Entry 2VWJ (X-ray diffraction, 2.78 A resolution); this record covers chains A and B.

# Chain A
Name: DNA polymerase
From: Thermococcus gorgonarius
Notes: EC 2.7.7.7
UniProt: P56689 (DPOL_THEGO); residues 1-773 here = UniProt positions 1-773
Sequence (773 residues; each row starts with the number of its first residue):
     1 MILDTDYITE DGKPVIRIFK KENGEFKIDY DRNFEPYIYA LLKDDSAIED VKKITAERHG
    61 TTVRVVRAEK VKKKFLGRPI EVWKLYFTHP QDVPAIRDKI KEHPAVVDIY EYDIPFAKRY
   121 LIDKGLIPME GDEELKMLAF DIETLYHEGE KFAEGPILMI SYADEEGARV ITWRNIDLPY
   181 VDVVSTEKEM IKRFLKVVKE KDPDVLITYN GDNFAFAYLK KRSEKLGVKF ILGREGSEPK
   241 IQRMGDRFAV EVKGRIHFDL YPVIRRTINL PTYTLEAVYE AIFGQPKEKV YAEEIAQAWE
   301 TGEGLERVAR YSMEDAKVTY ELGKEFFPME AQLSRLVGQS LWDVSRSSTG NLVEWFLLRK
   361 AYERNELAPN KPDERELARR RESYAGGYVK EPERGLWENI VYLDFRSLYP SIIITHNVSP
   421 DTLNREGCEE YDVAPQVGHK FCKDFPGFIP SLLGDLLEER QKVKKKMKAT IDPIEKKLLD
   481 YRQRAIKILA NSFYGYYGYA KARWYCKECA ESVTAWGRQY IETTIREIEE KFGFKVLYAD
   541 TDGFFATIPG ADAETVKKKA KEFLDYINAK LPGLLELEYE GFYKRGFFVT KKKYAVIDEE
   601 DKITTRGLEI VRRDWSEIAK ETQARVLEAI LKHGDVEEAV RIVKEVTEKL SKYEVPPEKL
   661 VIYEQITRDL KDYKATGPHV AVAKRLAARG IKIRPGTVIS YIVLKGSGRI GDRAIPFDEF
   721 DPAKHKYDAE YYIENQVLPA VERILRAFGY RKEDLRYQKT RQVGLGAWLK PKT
Disordered / not traced: 758-773
Sequence notes: conflict Lys151 (Glu in P56689), Arg174 (Lys in P56689); engineered mutation Ala215 (Asp in P56689)
Ion coordination: K+ site 1: Lys101, His103, Val106; K+ site 2: Asn568, Leu571, Gly573, Leu575; K+ site 3: Arg613, Trp615, Tyr663

# Chain B
Molecule: 26-nt DNA strand
Sequence (26 nucleotides; row label = number of the first residue in the row; numbering starts at 0):
     0 AAUGGAGACA CGGCTTTTGC CGTGTC

# How chain A and chain B interact
Residue-residue contacts - 56 pairs, chain A then chain B:
  Asp6(A) - DA0(B)  sugar contact
  Tyr7(A) - DA0(B)  hydrogen bond to the phosphate
  Tyr7(A) - DU2(B)  hydrogen bond to the phosphate
  Pro36(A) - DU2(B)  base contact
  Tyr37(A) - DU2(B)  hydrogen bond to the base
  Pro90(A) - DU2(B)  sugar contact
  Val93(A) - DU2(B)  sugar contact
  Pro94(A) - DU2(B)  sugar contact
  Arg97(A) - DU2(B)  phosphate contact
  Arg97(A) - DG3(B)  salt bridge to the phosphate
  Glu111(A) - DU2(B)  base contact
  Tyr112(A) - DU2(B)  base contact
  Asp113(A) - DU2(B)  hydrogen bond to the base
  Asp113(A) - DG3(B)  phosphate contact
  Ile114(A) - DU2(B)  hydrogen bond to the base
  Pro115(A) - DA1(B)  sugar contact
  Pro115(A) - DU2(B)  phosphate contact
  Phe116(A) - DU2(B)  hydrogen bond to the phosphate
  Arg119(A) - DU2(B)  base contact
  Lys240(A) - DA0(B)  sugar contact
  Lys240(A) - DA1(B)  salt bridge to the phosphate
  Gln242(A) - DA1(B)  phosphate contact
  Arg243(A) - DG3(B)  base contact
  Arg265(A) - DG6(B)  base contact
  Arg265(A) - DC25(B)  hydrogen bond to the base
  Leu270(A) - DC25(B)  phosphate contact
  Pro271(A) - DC25(B)  phosphate contact
  Thr272(A) - DC25(B)  phosphate contact
  Tyr273(A) - DC25(B)  phosphate contact
  Lys371(A) - DG4(B)  salt bridge to the phosphate
  Arg612(A) - DC10(B)  phosphate contact
  Arg612(A) - DG11(B)  salt bridge to the phosphate
  Arg613(A) - DA9(B)  base contact
  Arg613(A) - DC10(B)  base contact
  Arg613(A) - DT22(B)  hydrogen bond to the base
  Arg613(A) - DG23(B)  hydrogen bond to the sugar
  Arg613(A) - DT24(B)  sugar contact
  Asp614(A) - DC10(B)  phosphate contact
  Gln665(A) - DT24(B)  phosphate contact
  Thr667(A) - DG23(B)  hydrogen bond to the phosphate
  Arg668(A) - DT22(B)  salt bridge to the phosphate
  Arg668(A) - DG23(B)  salt bridge to the phosphate
  Tyr673(A) - DT22(B)  phosphate contact
  Tyr673(A) - DG23(B)  hydrogen bond to the phosphate
  Lys674(A) - DG21(B)  phosphate contact
  Lys674(A) - DT22(B)  hydrogen bond to the phosphate
  Ala675(A) - DG21(B)  phosphate contact
  Ala675(A) - DT22(B)  hydrogen bond to the phosphate
  Thr676(A) - DG12(B)  sugar contact
  Pro678(A) - DG11(B)  phosphate contact
  His679(A) - DG23(B)  phosphate contact
  Arg709(A) - DG12(B)  phosphate contact
  Arg709(A) - DC13(B)  salt bridge to the phosphate
  Ile710(A) - DG12(B)  hydrogen bond to the phosphate
  Gly711(A) - DG12(B)  hydrogen bond to the phosphate
  Asn735(A) - DG11(B)  hydrogen bond to the phosphate
Interface residues without a listed pair, chain A (48 interface residues in all): Gln91, Ala117, Met244, Gly245, Glu251, Lys501, Val611, Tyr731
Interface residues without a listed pair, chain B (17 interface residues in all): DA5

# Summary
The interface between chain A and chain B involves 48 residues on one side and 17 on the other; the contacts
include 16 hydrogen bonds and 7 salt bridges. Polar pairs include Tyr37(A)-DU2(B), Asp113(A)-DU2(B) and
Ile114(A)-DU2(B). Lys101(A), His103(A) and Val106(A) coordinate K+ site 1.
Here chain A is DNA polymerase (Thermococcus gorgonarius) and chain B is a 26-nt DNA strand. Entry 2VWJ
(Uracil Recognition in Archaeal DNA Polymerases Captured by X-ray Crystallography) was determined by X-ray
diffraction, deposited together with 2VWK.
